1XV9 - chains B and F of the 4 polymer chains in the assembly; structure by X-ray diffraction, 2.70 A resolution.

Chain B:
Molecule: Orphan nuclear receptor NR1I3
Source organism: Homo sapiens
Notes: fragment: LBD domain
UniProt: Q14994 (NR1I3_HUMAN); aligned to UniProt positions 103-348 over residues 103-348 (the alignment contains insertions or deletions, so no single offset holds)
Amino-acid sequence (246 residues; row label = number of the first residue in the row):
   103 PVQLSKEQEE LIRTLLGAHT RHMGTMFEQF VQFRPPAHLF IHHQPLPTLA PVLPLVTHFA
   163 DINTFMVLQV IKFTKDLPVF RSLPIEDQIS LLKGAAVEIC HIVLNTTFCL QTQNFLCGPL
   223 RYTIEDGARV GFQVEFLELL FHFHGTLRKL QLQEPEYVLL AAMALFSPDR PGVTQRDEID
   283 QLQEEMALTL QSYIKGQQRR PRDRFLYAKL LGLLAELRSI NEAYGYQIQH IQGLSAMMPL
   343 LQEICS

Chain F:
Molecule: nuclear receptor coactivator 1 isoform 1
Notes: fragment: peptide fragment-13 residues
Amino-acid sequence (13 residues; row label = number of the first residue in the row):
   685 ERHKILHRLL QEG
Disordered / not traced: 685

Chain B / chain F interface:
Pairs across the interface (21):
  Ile-173(B) with Leu-690(F), hydrophobic; Leu-693(F), hydrophobic
  Lys-177(B) with Leu-693(F), hydrogen bond (side chain-backbone); Glu-696(F), hydrogen bond (side chain-backbone); Gly-697(F)
  Arg-183(B) with Leu-694(F), hydrogen bond (side chain-backbone); Gln-695(F), hydrogen bond (side chain-backbone); Glu-696(F), salt bridge
  Gln-190(B) with Leu-694(F)
  Ile-191(B) with His-687(F); His-691(F)
  Leu-194(B) with Leu-694(F), hydrophobic
  Lys-195(B) with His-687(F), hydrogen bond
  Leu-342(B) with Leu-690(F), hydrophobic; Leu-693(F), hydrophobic
  Glu-345(B) with His-687(F); Lys-688(F), hydrogen bond (side chain-backbone); Ile-689(F), hydrogen bond (side chain-backbone); Leu-690(F), hydrogen bond (side chain-backbone)
  Ile-346(B) with Leu-690(F), hydrophobic
  Ser-348(B) with His-687(F)
Interface residues without a listed pair, chain B (14 interface residues in all): Leu-170, Ile-187, Pro-341

In short:
The interface between chain B and chain F involves 14 residues on one side and 10 on the other; the contacts
include 8 hydrogen bonds and 1 salt bridge. Among the polar pairs are Arg-183(B)/Glu-696(F),
Lys-177(B)/Leu-693(F) and Lys-177(B)/Glu-696(F).
Chain B is Orphan nuclear receptor NR1I3 (Homo sapiens) and chain F is nuclear receptor coactivator 1 isoform
1; the structure, crystal structure of CAR/RXR heterodimer bound with SRC1 peptide, fatty acid, and
5b-pregnane-3,20-dione, was determined by X-ray diffraction, deposited together with 1XVP.
